8ID8 - chains B and Y of the 5 polymer chains in the assembly; structure by electron microscopy, 3.00 A resolution.

== Chain B ==
Protein: Guanine nucleotide-binding protein G(I)/G(S)/G(T) subunit beta-1
Organism: Homo sapiens
Reference sequence: P62873 (GBB1_HUMAN); residue numbers follow UniProt; this construct covers 2-340
Amino-acid sequence (339 residues; each row starts with the number of its first residue):
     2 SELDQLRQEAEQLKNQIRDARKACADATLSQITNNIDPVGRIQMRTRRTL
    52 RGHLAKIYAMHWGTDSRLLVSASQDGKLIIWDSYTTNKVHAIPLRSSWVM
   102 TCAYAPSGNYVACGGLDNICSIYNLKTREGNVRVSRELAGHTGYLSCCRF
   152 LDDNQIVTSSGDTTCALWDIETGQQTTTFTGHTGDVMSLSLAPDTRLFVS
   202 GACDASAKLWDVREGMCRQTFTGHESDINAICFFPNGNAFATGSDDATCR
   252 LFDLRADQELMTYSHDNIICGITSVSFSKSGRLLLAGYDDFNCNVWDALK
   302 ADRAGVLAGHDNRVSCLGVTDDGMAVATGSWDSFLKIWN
Not modelled in the structure: 153-154
UniProt features mapped onto this chain:
  - modified residue: Ser2 (N-acetylserine), His266 (Phosphohistidine)
  - natural variant: Leu30 (L30F: In MRD42; uncertain significance), Arg52 (R52G: In MRD42), Gly64 (G64V: In MRD42), Asp76 (D76E: In MRD42; D76G: In MRD42), Gly77 (G77S: In MRD42), Lys78 (K78R: In MRD42), Ile80 (I80N: In MRD42; I80T: In MRD42), His91 (H91R: In MRD42; uncertain significance), Ala92 (A92T: In MRD42), Pro94 (P94S: In MRD42), Leu95 (L95P: In MRD42), Arg96 (R96L: In MRD42), 5 further natural variant entries in UniProt

== Chain Y ==
Protein: Guanine nucleotide-binding protein G(I)/G(S)/G(O) subunit gamma-2
Organism: Homo sapiens
Reference sequence: P59768 (GBG2_HUMAN); residue numbers follow UniProt; this construct covers 1-71
Amino-acid sequence (71 residues; each row starts with the number of its first residue):
     1 MASNNTASIAQARKLVEQLKMEANIDRIKVSKAAADLMAYCEAHAKEDPL
    51 LTPVPASENPFREKKFFCAIL
Not modelled in the structure: 1-6, 63-71
UniProt features mapped onto this chain:
  - modified residue: Ala2 (N-acetylalanine), Cys68 (Cysteine methyl ester)
  - lipidation: Cys68 (S-geranylgeranyl cysteine)

== How chain B and chain Y interact ==
Contacting residue pairs (83):
  Glu3(B) - Ile9(Y)
  Leu4(B) - Ile9(Y)
  Leu7(B) - Ala12(Y)  hydrophobic
  Leu7(B) - Arg13(Y)
  Leu7(B) - Val16(Y)
  Glu10(B) - Val16(Y)
  Leu14(B) - Val16(Y)
  Leu14(B) - Leu19(Y)
  Leu14(B) - Lys20(Y)
  Ile18(B) - Leu19(Y)
  Ile18(B) - Glu22(Y)
  Ile18(B) - Ala23(Y)  hydrophobic
  Ala21(B) - Arg27(Y)
  Arg22(B) - Arg27(Y)
  Cys25(B) - Ile28(Y)
  Cys25(B) - Lys29(Y)
  Cys25(B) - Val30(Y)  hydrogen bond (backbone-backbone)
  Ala26(B) - Val30(Y)  hydrophobic
  Asp27(B) - Lys29(Y)  salt bridge
  Asp27(B) - Val30(Y)
  Asp27(B) - Ser31(Y)
  Ala28(B) - Val30(Y)
  Leu30(B) - Ala34(Y)  hydrophobic
  Ile33(B) - Ser31(Y)
  Ile33(B) - Ala34(Y)  hydrophobic
  Ile37(B) - Met38(Y)  hydrophobic
  Val40(B) - Leu51(Y)  hydrophobic
  Ile43(B) - Leu50(Y)
  Ile43(B) - Leu51(Y)
  Met45(B) - Leu50(Y)  hydrophobic
  Arg48(B) - Phe61(Y)
  Arg49(B) - Pro60(Y)
  Arg49(B) - Phe61(Y)  hydrogen bond (side chain-backbone)
  Ser84(B) - Phe61(Y)
  Tyr85(B) - Pro60(Y)
  Tyr85(B) - Phe61(Y)  hydrophobic
  Met217(B) - Met21(Y)  hydrophobic
  Cys218(B) - Gln18(Y)  hydrogen bond (backbone-side chain)
  Cys218(B) - Met21(Y)
  Arg219(B) - Met21(Y)
  Arg219(B) - Ile25(Y)
  Gln220(B) - Ile25(Y)
  Thr221(B) - Glu22(Y)  hydrogen bond
  Phe235(B) - Leu37(Y)  hydrophobic
  Phe235(B) - Tyr40(Y)  hydrophobic
  Phe235(B) - Cys41(Y)  hydrophobic
  Pro236(B) - Tyr40(Y)
  Asn237(B) - Tyr40(Y)
  Asp254(B) - Ala33(Y)
  Arg256(B) - Arg27(Y)
  Arg256(B) - Ile28(Y)
  Arg256(B) - Asp36(Y)  salt bridge
  Ala257(B) - Arg27(Y)
  Ala257(B) - Ile28(Y)
  Asp258(B) - Arg27(Y)  salt bridge
  Leu261(B) - Val30(Y)  hydrophobic
  Leu261(B) - Leu37(Y)  hydrophobic
  Ser279(B) - Asp48(Y)  hydrogen bond
  Ser279(B) - Leu50(Y)
  Lys280(B) - Glu47(Y)  salt bridge
  Lys280(B) - Asp48(Y)  hydrogen bond (backbone-side chain)
  Ser281(B) - Tyr40(Y)
  Ser281(B) - Cys41(Y)
  Ser281(B) - His44(Y)
  Ser281(B) - Asp48(Y)  hydrogen bond
  Gly282(B) - Cys41(Y)  hydrogen bond (backbone-side chain)
  Arg283(B) - Cys41(Y)
  Arg283(B) - Glu42(Y)  salt bridge
  Arg283(B) - Leu51(Y)
  Leu284(B) - Leu51(Y)  hydrophobic
  Leu300(B) - Met38(Y)  hydrophobic
  Leu300(B) - Cys41(Y)  hydrophobic
  Val320(B) - Leu50(Y)  hydrophobic
  Gly324(B) - Pro49(Y)
  Gly324(B) - Leu50(Y)
  Met325(B) - Pro49(Y)  hydrophobic
  Met325(B) - Leu50(Y)
  Ala326(B) - Phe61(Y)  hydrophobic
  Val327(B) - Leu50(Y)  hydrophobic
  Ile338(B) - Phe61(Y)  hydrophobic
  Asn340(B) - Leu50(Y)
  Asn340(B) - Asn59(Y)
  Asn340(B) - Phe61(Y)
Other interface residues (no listed pair), chain B (53 interface residues in all): Ala11, Ala240, Leu252, Asp323
Other interface residues (no listed pair), chain Y (35 interface residues in all): Asp26, Arg62

== Summary ==
53 residues of chain B face 35 of chain Y across their interface, with 8 hydrogen bonds and 5 salt bridges.
Polar contacts include Asp27(B)-Lys29(Y), Arg256(B)-Asp36(Y) and Asp258(B)-Arg27(Y).
Chain B is Guanine nucleotide-binding protein G(I)/G(S)/G(T) subunit beta-1 and chain Y is Guanine
nucleotide-binding protein G(I)/G(S)/G(O) subunit gamma-2, both from Homo sapiens; the structure, Cryo-EM
structure of the TUG891 bound GPR120-Gi complex, was determined by electron microscopy (same publication as
8ID3, 8ID4, 8ID6, 8ID9 and 8G59).
